PDB entry 6YGD | X-ray diffraction, 2.75 A resolution | chains B and C of the 4 polymer chains in the assembly

[Chain B]
Molecule: N-alpha-acetyltransferase 35, NatC auxiliary subunit
From: Saccharomyces cerevisiae
Reference sequence: Q02197 (NAA35_YEAST); numbering as in UniProt (aligned over 1-733)
Chain sequence (735 residues; row label = number of the first residue in the row; numbers below 1 keep their minus sign (Gly-1 is residue -1)):
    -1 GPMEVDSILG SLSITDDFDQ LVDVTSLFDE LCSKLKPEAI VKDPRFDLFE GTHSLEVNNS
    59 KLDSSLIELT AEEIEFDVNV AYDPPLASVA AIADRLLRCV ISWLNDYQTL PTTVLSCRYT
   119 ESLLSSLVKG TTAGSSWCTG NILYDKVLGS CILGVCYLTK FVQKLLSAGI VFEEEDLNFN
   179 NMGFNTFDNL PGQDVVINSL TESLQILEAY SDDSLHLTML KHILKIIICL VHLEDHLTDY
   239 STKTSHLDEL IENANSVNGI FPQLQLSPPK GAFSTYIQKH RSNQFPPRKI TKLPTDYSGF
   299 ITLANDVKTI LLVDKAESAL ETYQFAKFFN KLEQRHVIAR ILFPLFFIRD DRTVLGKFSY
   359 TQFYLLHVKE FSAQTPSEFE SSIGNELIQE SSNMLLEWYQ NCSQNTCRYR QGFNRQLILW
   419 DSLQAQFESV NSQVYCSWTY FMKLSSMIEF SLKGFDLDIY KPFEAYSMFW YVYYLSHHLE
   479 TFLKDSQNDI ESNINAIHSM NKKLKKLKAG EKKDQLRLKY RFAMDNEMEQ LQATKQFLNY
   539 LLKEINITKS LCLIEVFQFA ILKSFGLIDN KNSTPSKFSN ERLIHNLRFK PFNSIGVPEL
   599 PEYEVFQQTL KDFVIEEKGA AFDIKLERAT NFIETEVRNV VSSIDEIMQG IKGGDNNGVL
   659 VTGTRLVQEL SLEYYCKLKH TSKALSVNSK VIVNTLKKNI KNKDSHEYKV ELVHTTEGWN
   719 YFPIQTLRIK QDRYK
Unresolved in the structure: -1, 129-132, 375-381, 731-733
Differences from the reference sequence: expression tag (-1 to 0)
From the paper describing this entry:
  - mutagenesis - F47A, K59A: decreased catalytic activity
  - mutagenesis - K500A/K501A/K503A/K504A: unchanged catalytic activity
  - mutagenesis - K500A/K501A/K503A/K504A, K511A/R515A/R519A: unchanged growth

[Chain C]
Molecule: N-alpha-acetyltransferase 38, NatC auxiliary subunit
From: Saccharomyces cerevisiae
Reference sequence: P23059 (NAA38_YEAST); numbering as in UniProt (aligned over 1-77)
Chain sequence (77 residues; numbered 1 to 77; the number before each row is that of its first residue):
     1 MDILKLSDFI GNTLIVSLTE DRILVGSLVA VDAQMNLLLD HVEERMGSSS RMMGLVSVPR
    61 RSVKTIMIDK PVLQELT
Unresolved in the structure: 1-4, 76-77

[Interface between chain B and chain C]
Pairs across the interface (88):
  Pro0(B) with Asp21(C)
  Asp4(B) with Ser48(C), hydrogen bond
  Ser5(B) with Gly47(C)
  Gly8(B) with Gly47(C); Ser48(C)
  Ser9(B) with Gly47(C)
  Ile12(B) with Ile23(C), hydrophobic; Arg45(C), hydrogen bond (backbone-side chain); Gly47(C)
  Asp15(B) with Arg45(C), salt bridge
  Phe16(B) with Arg45(C); Asp69(C)
  Asp17(B) with Asp69(C); Pro71(C)
  Gln18(B) with Ile68(C); Asp69(C); Lys70(C), hydrogen bond (backbone-backbone)
  Leu19(B) with Ile15(C), hydrophobic; Met67(C), hydrophobic; Ile68(C); Asp69(C)
  Val20(B) with Ile66(C); Met67(C); Ile68(C), hydrogen bond (backbone-backbone); Lys70(C)
  Asp21(B) with Thr65(C); Ile66(C)
  Val22(B) with Ile66(C), hydrogen bond (backbone-backbone); Ile68(C), hydrophobic
  Thr23(B) with Thr65(C); Ile66(C), hydrogen bond (side chain-backbone)
  Phe26(B) with Leu6(C), hydrophobic; Leu14(C), hydrophobic; Met35(C), hydrophobic; Ile66(C), hydrophobic
  Asp27(B) with Met35(C); Arg60(C), salt bridge
  Leu29(B) with Lys5(C); Leu6(C)
  Cys30(B) with Leu6(C), hydrophobic; Val31(C), hydrophobic; Ala33(C); Met35(C), hydrophobic
  Lys34(B) with Ala33(C)
  Pro35(B) with Ala33(C), hydrophobic
  Ala37(B) with Ala33(C)
  Ile38(B) with Val31(C)
  Val39(B) with Leu6(C); Ile10(C), hydrophobic; Ala30(C); Val31(C), hydrogen bond (backbone-backbone)
  Lys40(B) with Val29(C); Ala30(C)
  Asp41(B) with Ile10(C)
  Phe44(B) with Val29(C), hydrophobic
  Glu48(B) with Leu55(C)
  Ser52(B) with Leu38(C); Leu55(C)
  Leu53(B) with Met53(C); Leu55(C), hydrogen bond (backbone-backbone); Val56(C); Ser57(C), hydrogen bond (backbone-backbone)
  Glu54(B) with Ser57(C), hydrogen bond
  Val55(B) with Arg22(C); Leu24(C), hydrophobic; Val56(C), hydrophobic; Ser57(C), hydrogen bond (backbone-backbone); Val58(C), hydrophobic; Pro59(C); Ser62(C)
  Asn56(B) with Glu20(C); Arg22(C); Ser62(C), hydrogen bond
  Asp61(B) with Arg22(C), salt bridge
  Ser62(B) with Arg51(C)
  Ser63(B) with Arg22(C), hydrogen bond; Glu44(C), hydrogen bond; Arg51(C), hydrogen bond
  Gln276(B) with Arg51(C), hydrogen bond (backbone-side chain)
  Lys277(B) with Arg51(C), hydrogen bond (backbone-side chain)
  His278(B) with Arg51(C)
  Arg279(B) with Arg51(C), hydrogen bond (backbone-side chain)
  Ser280(B) with Arg51(C); Met52(C), hydrogen bond (side chain-backbone)
  Asn281(B) with Met52(C), hydrogen bond (backbone-backbone); Met53(C)
  Gln282(B) with Met53(C); Gly54(C)
Interface residues without a listed pair, chain B (47 interface residues in all): Leu25, Ser31, Leu33, Gly49
Interface residues without a listed pair, chain C (46 interface residues in all): Ser7, Phe9, Leu18, Val25, Leu28, Asp32, Lys64, Leu73

[Summary]
47 residues of chain B and 46 residues of chain C are in contact; the contacts include 20 hydrogen bonds and 3
salt bridges. Polar pairs include Asp15(B)-Arg45(C), Asp27(B)-Arg60(C) and Asp61(B)-Arg22(C). From the paper:
F47A and K59A of chain B reduce catalytic activity; K500A/K501A/K503A/K504A and K511A/R515A/R519A of chain B
leave growth unchanged.
Here chain B is N-alpha-acetyltransferase 35, NatC auxiliary subunit and chain C is N-alpha-acetyltransferase
38, NatC auxiliary subunit, both from Saccharomyces cerevisiae. Entry 6YGD (Crystal structure of the NatC
complex bound to Gag peptide and CoA) was determined by X-ray diffraction (same publication as 6YGA, 6YGB and
6YGC).
